7JIX - chains A and B; structure by X-ray diffraction, 3.90 A resolution.

== Chain A ==
Name: Hemagglutinin HA1 chain
Organism: Influenza A virus (A/Solomon Islands/3/2006 (Egg passage)(H1N1))
UniProtKB: A7Y8A6 (A7Y8A6_9INFA); residues 5-330 here correspond to UniProt positions 18-343 (UniProt number = residue number + 13)
Chain sequence (334 residues; numbered -3 to 330; the number before each row is that of its first residue; numbers below 1 keep their minus sign (Ala-3 is residue -3)):
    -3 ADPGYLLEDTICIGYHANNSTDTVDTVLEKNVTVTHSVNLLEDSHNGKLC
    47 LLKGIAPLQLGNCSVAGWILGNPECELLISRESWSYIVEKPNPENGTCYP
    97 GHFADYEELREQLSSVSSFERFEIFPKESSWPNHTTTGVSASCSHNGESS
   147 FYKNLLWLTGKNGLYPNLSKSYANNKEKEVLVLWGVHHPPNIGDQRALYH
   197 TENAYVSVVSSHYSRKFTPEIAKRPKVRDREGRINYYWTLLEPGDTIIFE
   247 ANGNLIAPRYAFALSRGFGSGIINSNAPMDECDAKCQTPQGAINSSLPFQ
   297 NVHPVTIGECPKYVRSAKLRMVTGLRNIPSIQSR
Not modelled in the structure: -3 to 3, 327-330
Differences from the reference sequence: expression tag (-3 to 4)
Cystine bridges: Cys46-Cys278, Cys59-Cys71, Cys94-Cys139, Cys282-Cys306
Covalent attachments: glycan linked to Asn58; N-acetylglucosamine (NAG) linked to Asn91, Asn129

== Chain B ==
Name: Hemagglutinin HA2 chain
Organism: Influenza A virus (A/Mexico/UASLP-006/2008(H1N1))
UniProtKB: G2TTT7 (G2TTT7_9INFA); residues 501-677 here correspond to UniProt positions 344-520 (UniProt number = residue number - 157)
Chain sequence (177 residues; numbered 501 to 677; the number before each row is that of its first residue):
   501 GLFGAIAGFIEGGWTGMVDGWYGYHHQNEQGSGYAADQKSTQNAINGITN
   551 KVNSVIEKMNTQFTAVGKEFNKLERRMENLNKKVDDGFIDIWTYNAELLV
   601 LLENERTLDFHDSNVKNLYEKVKSQLKNNAKEIGNGCFEFYHKCNDECME
   651 SVKNGTYDYPKYSEESKLNREKIDGVR
Not modelled in the structure: 674-677

== How chain A and chain B interact ==
Contacting residue pairs (118):
  Glu4(A) - Gln527(B)
  Glu4(A) - Glu639(B)  hydrogen bond (backbone-side chain)
  Glu4(A) - Lys643(B)
  Asp5(A) - Gln527(B)
  Asp5(A) - Asn528(B)
  Asp5(A) - Glu529(B)
  Asp5(A) - Glu639(B)
  Asp5(A) - Phe640(B)  hydrogen bond (backbone-backbone)
  Asp5(A) - Lys643(B)  salt bridge
  Asp5(A) - Cys644(B)  hydrogen bond (side chain-backbone)
  Asp5(A) - Met649(B)
  Thr6(A) - His526(B)
  Thr6(A) - Gln527(B)  hydrogen bond (backbone-backbone)
  Thr6(A) - Phe638(B)
  Thr6(A) - Glu639(B)
  Thr6(A) - Phe640(B)
  Thr6(A) - Met649(B)
  Ile7(A) - Tyr524(B)  hydrophobic
  Ile7(A) - His526(B)
  Ile7(A) - Cys637(B)
  Ile7(A) - Phe638(B)  hydrogen bond (backbone-backbone)
  Ile7(A) - Phe640(B)  hydrophobic
  Cys8(A) - Trp514(B)
  Cys8(A) - Gly523(B)
  Cys8(A) - Tyr524(B)
  Cys8(A) - His525(B)  hydrogen bond (backbone-backbone)
  Cys8(A) - Gly636(B)
  Cys8(A) - Cys637(B)  hydrogen bond
  Ile9(A) - Ile510(B)
  Ile9(A) - Trp514(B)
  Ile9(A) - Gly523(B)
  Ile9(A) - Leu618(B)  hydrophobic
  Ile9(A) - Tyr619(B)  hydrophobic
  Ile9(A) - Gly636(B)  hydrogen bond (backbone-backbone)
  Ile9(A) - Phe638(B)  hydrophobic
  Gly10(A) - Trp514(B)
  Gly10(A) - Tyr522(B)
  Gly10(A) - Gly523(B)  hydrogen bond (backbone-backbone)
  Tyr11(A) - Ile506(B)  hydrophobic
  Tyr11(A) - Ala507(B)  hydrogen bond (side chain-backbone)
  Tyr11(A) - Ile510(B)  hydrogen bond (side chain-backbone)
  Tyr11(A) - Glu511(B)
  Tyr11(A) - Gly512(B)
  Tyr11(A) - Gly513(B)
  Tyr11(A) - Trp514(B)  hydrogen bond (backbone-backbone)
  Tyr11(A) - Met517(B)
  Tyr11(A) - Trp521(B)
  His12(A) - Gly516(B)
  His12(A) - Met517(B)  hydrogen bond (side chain-backbone)
  His12(A) - Gly520(B)
  His12(A) - Trp521(B)  hydrogen bond (backbone-backbone)
  Ala13(A) - Gly513(B)
  Ala13(A) - Trp514(B)  hydrogen bond (backbone-backbone)
  Ala13(A) - Thr515(B)
  Val20(A) - Asn604(B)
  Asp21(A) - Asn604(B)  hydrogen bond (backbone-side chain)
  Thr22(A) - Leu601(B)
  Thr22(A) - Glu605(B)  hydrogen bond
  Val23(A) - Leu601(B)  hydrogen bond (backbone-backbone)
  Val23(A) - Glu605(B)
  Leu24(A) - Glu605(B)
  His32(A) - Trp521(B)  hydrogen bond
  Glu103(A) - Glu569(B)
  Glu103(A) - Asn571(B)
  Arg106(A) - Glu569(B)  salt bridge
  Glu107(A) - Lys568(B)
  Gly265(A) - Thr564(B)  hydrogen bond (backbone-side chain)
  Ser266(A) - Thr564(B)
  Gly267(A) - Val566(B)
  Ile268(A) - Val566(B)
  Ile268(A) - Glu569(B)
  Pro294(A) - Ile556(B)  hydrophobic
  Phe295(A) - Met559(B)  hydrophobic
  Phe295(A) - Ala596(B)  hydrophobic
  Pro300(A) - Gln562(B)
  Val301(A) - Ala565(B)
  Val301(A) - Val566(B)
  Thr302(A) - Gln562(B)
  Thr302(A) - Thr564(B)
  Thr302(A) - Ala565(B)  hydrogen bond (backbone-backbone)
  Ile303(A) - Thr564(B)
  Gly304(A) - Thr564(B)  hydrogen bond (backbone-side chain)
  Glu305(A) - Gln562(B)  hydrogen bond (backbone-backbone)
  Glu305(A) - Phe563(B)
  Cys306(A) - Thr561(B)
  Cys306(A) - Gln562(B)  hydrogen bond (backbone-backbone)
  Pro307(A) - Gln562(B)
  Lys308(A) - Gln562(B)  hydrogen bond
  Lys308(A) - Trp592(B)
  Tyr309(A) - Ile589(B)  hydrophobic
  Val310(A) - Trp592(B)
  Val310(A) - Thr593(B)
  Arg311(A) - Asp586(B)  salt bridge
  Arg311(A) - Ile589(B)
  Arg311(A) - Asp590(B)  salt bridge
  Arg311(A) - Thr593(B)  hydrogen bond (backbone-side chain)
  Ser312(A) - Glu597(B)  hydrogen bond
  Leu315(A) - Glu597(B)
  Arg316(A) - Val600(B)
  Arg316(A) - Asn604(B)  hydrogen bond (backbone-side chain)
  Met317(A) - Lys551(B)
  Met317(A) - Asn604(B)
  Val318(A) - Asn604(B)  hydrogen bond (backbone-side chain)
  Val318(A) - Thr607(B)
  Val318(A) - Leu608(B)  hydrophobic
  Thr319(A) - Trp521(B)
  Thr319(A) - Ile548(B)
  Thr319(A) - His611(B)
  Gly320(A) - Trp521(B)
  Gly320(A) - His611(B)  hydrogen bond (backbone-side chain)
  Leu321(A) - His611(B)
  Arg322(A) - Ile506(B)
  Arg322(A) - Leu608(B)
  Ile324(A) - Ala507(B)  hydrophobic
  Ile324(A) - Glu511(B)
  Ile324(A) - Gly512(B)
  Ile324(A) - Gly513(B)  hydrogen bond (backbone-backbone)
  Pro325(A) - Gly513(B)
Other interface residues (no listed pair), chain A (52 interface residues in all): Lys26, Leu36, Phe264, Ser326
Other interface residues (no listed pair), chain B (66 interface residues in all): Val518, Val552, Val555, Asn560, Phe570, Glu603, Val615, Val622, Val652

== In short ==
Chain A and chain B form an interface of 52 and 66 residues respectively, with 31 hydrogen bonds and 4 salt
bridges. Among the polar pairs are Asp5(A)-Lys643(B), Arg106(A)-Glu569(B) and Arg311(A)-Asp586(B).
N-acetylglucosamine is covalently linked to Asn91(A) and Asn129(A).
Here chain A is Hemagglutinin HA1 chain (Influenza A virus (A/Solomon Islands/3/2006 (Egg passage)(H1N1))) and
chain B is Hemagglutinin HA2 chain (Influenza A virus (A/Mexico/UASLP-006/2008(H1N1))). Entry 7JIX (Murine
antibody that engages the influenza hemagglutinin receptor binding site) was determined by X-ray diffraction.
